Entry 2FYZ (X-ray diffraction, 2.20 A resolution); this record covers chains E and F of the 6 polymer chains in the assembly.

[Chain E]
Protein: Fusion glycoprotein F0
From: Mumps virus
Reference sequence: P11236 (FUS_MUMPM); residues 124-181 here = UniProt positions 124-181
Chain sequence (63 residues; each row starts with the number of its first residue):
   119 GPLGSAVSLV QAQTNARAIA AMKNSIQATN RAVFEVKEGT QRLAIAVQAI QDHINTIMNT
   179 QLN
Disordered / not traced: 181
Construct notes: cloning artifact (119-123)

[Chain F]
Protein: Fusion glycoprotein F0
From: Mumps virus
Reference sequence: P11236 (FUS_MUMPM); residues 447-485 here = UniProt positions 447-485
Chain sequence (48 residues; numbered 438 to 485; the number before each row is that of its first residue):
   438 NMSSGGRGGI DISTELSKVN ASLQNTVKYI KESNHQLQSV IVNSKIGA
Disordered / not traced: 438-443, 480-485
Construct notes: cloning artifact (438-446); engineered mutation Thr463 (Ala in P11236), Ile478 (Asn in P11236)
Swiss-Prot annotation at these positions:
  - glycosylation: Asn457 (N-linked (GlcNAc...) asparagine)

[How chain E and chain F interact]
Contacting residue pairs (32):
  Gln129(E) - Val479(F)
  Thr132(E) - Ile478(F)
  Thr132(E) - Val479(F)
  Ala139(E) - Gln473(F)
  Ala139(E) - Ser476(F)
  Asn142(E) - Gln473(F)  hydrogen bond
  Ser143(E) - Ser470(F)  hydrogen bond
  Ser143(E) - Gln473(F)
  Ser143(E) - Leu474(F)
  Ala146(E) - Tyr466(F)
  Ala146(E) - Ser470(F)
  Thr147(E) - Ser470(F)  hydrogen bond
  Arg149(E) - Tyr466(F)
  Ala150(E) - Thr463(F)  hydrogen bond (backbone-side chain)
  Ala150(E) - Tyr466(F)  hydrophobic
  Ala150(E) - Ile467(F)  hydrophobic
  Glu153(E) - Ser459(F)
  Glu153(E) - Asn462(F)
  Glu153(E) - Thr463(F)
  Glu153(E) - Tyr466(F)
  Val154(E) - Thr463(F)  hydrogen bond (backbone-side chain)
  Gly157(E) - Val456(F)
  Gly157(E) - Ser459(F)
  Arg160(E) - Glu452(F)
  Arg160(E) - Lys455(F)
  Arg160(E) - Val456(F)
  Leu161(E) - Leu453(F)  hydrophobic
  Leu161(E) - Val456(F)
  Ile163(E) - Glu452(F)
  Ala164(E) - Glu452(F)
  Ala164(E) - Leu453(F)  hydrophobic
  Ile168(E) - Ile449(F)  hydrophobic
Other interface residues (no listed pair), chain E (20 interface residues in all): Asn133, Ala136, Glu156
Other interface residues (no listed pair), chain F (19 interface residues in all): Leu460, Glu469, Val477
From the paper, about this interface:
  - interface residues, chain F: Val479(F)

[Overview]
20 residues of chain E face 19 of chain F across their interface, with 5 hydrogen bonds. Polar contacts
include Asn142(E)-Gln473(F), Ser143(E)-Ser470(F) and Thr147(E)-Ser470(F). The paper reports the interface
residue Val479(F).
Chain E is Fusion glycoprotein F0 and chain F is Fusion glycoprotein F0, both from Mumps virus; the structure,
Structural of Mumps virus fusion protein core, was determined by X-ray diffraction.
